4CEH - chains B and X of the 3 polymer chains in the assembly; structure by X-ray diffraction, 3.24 A resolution.

[Chain B]
Name: ATP-dependent helicase/deoxyribonuclease subunit B
Organism: Bacillus subtilis SUBSP. subtilis STR. 168
Notes: EC 3.1.-.-, 3.6.4.12
Reference sequence: P23477 (ADDB_BACSU); residues 1-1166 here = UniProt positions 1-1166
Amino-acid sequence (1166 residues; each row starts with the number of its first residue):
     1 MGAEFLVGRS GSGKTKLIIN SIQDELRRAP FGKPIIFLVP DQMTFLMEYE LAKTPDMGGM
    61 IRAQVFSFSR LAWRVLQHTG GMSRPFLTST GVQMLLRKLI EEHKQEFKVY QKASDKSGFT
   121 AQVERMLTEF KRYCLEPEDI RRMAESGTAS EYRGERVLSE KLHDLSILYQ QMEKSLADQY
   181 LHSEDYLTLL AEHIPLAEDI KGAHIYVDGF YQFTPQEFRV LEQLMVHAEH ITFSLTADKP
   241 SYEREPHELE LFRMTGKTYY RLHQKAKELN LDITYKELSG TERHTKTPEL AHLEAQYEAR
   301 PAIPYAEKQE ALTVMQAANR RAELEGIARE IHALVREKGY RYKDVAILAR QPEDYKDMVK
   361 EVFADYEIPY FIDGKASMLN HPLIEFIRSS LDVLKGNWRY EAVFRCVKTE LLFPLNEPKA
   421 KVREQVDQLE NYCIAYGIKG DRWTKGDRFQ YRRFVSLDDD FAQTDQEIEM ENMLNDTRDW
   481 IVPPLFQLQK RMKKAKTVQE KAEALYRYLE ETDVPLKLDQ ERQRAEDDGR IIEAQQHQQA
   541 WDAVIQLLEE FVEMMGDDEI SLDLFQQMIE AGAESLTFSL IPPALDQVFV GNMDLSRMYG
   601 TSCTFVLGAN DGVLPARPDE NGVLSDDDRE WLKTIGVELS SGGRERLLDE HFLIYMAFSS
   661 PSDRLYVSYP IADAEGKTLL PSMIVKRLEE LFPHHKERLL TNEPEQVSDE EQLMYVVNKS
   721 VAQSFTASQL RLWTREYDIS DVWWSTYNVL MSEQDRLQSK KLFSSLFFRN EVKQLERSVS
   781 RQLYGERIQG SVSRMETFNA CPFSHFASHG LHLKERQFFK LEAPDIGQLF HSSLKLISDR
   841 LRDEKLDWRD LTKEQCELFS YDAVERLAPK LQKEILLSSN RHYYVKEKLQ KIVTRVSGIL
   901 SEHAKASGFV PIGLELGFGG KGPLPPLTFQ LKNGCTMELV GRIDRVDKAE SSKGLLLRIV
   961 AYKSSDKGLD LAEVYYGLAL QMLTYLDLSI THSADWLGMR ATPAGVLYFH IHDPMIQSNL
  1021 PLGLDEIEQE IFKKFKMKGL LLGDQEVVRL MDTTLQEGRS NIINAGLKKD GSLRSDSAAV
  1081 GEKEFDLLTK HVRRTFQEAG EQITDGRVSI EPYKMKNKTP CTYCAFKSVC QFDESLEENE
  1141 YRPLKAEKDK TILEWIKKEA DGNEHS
Disordered / not traced: 1, 147-153, 305-308, 1161-1166
Differences from the reference sequence: variant Asp-843 (Glu in P23477), Glu-844 (Gln in P23477); engineered mutation Ala-961 (Asp in P23477)
Bound ions: 4Fe-4S cluster Fe: Cys-801, Cys-1121, Cys-1124, Cys-1130
Small-molecule neighbours: 4Fe-4S cluster (SF4): Cys-801, Phe-803, Ser-804, Ile-1110, Pro-1112, Cys-1121, Cys-1124, Phe-1126, Lys-1127, Cys-1130, Phe-1132
Swiss-Prot annotation at these positions:
  - binding site (ATP): Ser-10, Gly-11, Lys-14, Thr-15, Lys-16, Thr-236, Arg-283
  - binding site ([4Fe-4S] cluster): Cys-801, Cys-1121, Cys-1124, Cys-1130

[Chain X]
Molecule: 65-nt DNA strand
Sequence (65 nucleotides; numbered 1 to 65; the number before each row is that of its first residue):
     1 TTTTTTTCTA ATGCGAGCAC TGCTATTCCC TAGCAGTGCT CGCATTAGAT TTTGTTTTTT
    61 AGCGG
Disordered / not traced: 1-6, 21-35, 59-65

[Chain B / chain X interface]
Residue-residue contacts (15; chain B residue first):
  Lys-1036(B) / DT45(X)  phosphate contact
  Lys-1036(B) / DT46(X)  salt bridge to the phosphate
  Arg-1059(B) / DT45(X)  sugar contact
  Lys-1068(B) / DC14(X)  salt bridge to the phosphate
  Lys-1068(B) / DG15(X)  phosphate contact
  Lys-1069(B) / DG15(X)  hydrogen bond to the phosphate
  Lys-1069(B) / DA16(X)  salt bridge to the phosphate
  Arg-1074(B) / DG13(X)  base contact
  Arg-1074(B) / DC14(X)  phosphate contact
  Ser-1075(B) / DG13(X)  hydrogen bond to the phosphate
  Ser-1075(B) / DC14(X)  hydrogen bond to the phosphate
  Asp-1076(B) / DG13(X)  sugar contact
  Asn-1117(B) / DT51(X)  base contact
  Lys-1148(B) / DA47(X)  phosphate contact
  Lys-1148(B) / DG48(X)  salt bridge to the phosphate
Also at the interface, not in a pair above, chain B (13 interface residues in all): Lys-677, Lys-1033, Glu-1057, Asn-1064
Also at the interface, not in a pair above, chain X (11 interface residues in all): DA44, DT57

[Summary]
13 residues of chain B face 11 of chain X across their interface, with 3 hydrogen bonds and 4 salt bridges.
Polar pairs include Lys-1069(B)/DG15(X), Ser-1075(B)/DG13(X) and Ser-1075(B)/DC14(X). Ligands of chain B:
4Fe-4S cluster.
Chain B is ATP-dependent helicase/deoxyribonuclease subunit B (Bacillus subtilis SUBSP. subtilis STR. 168) and
chain X is a 65-nt DNA strand; the structure, Crystal structure of AddAB with a forked DNA substrate, was
determined by X-ray diffraction (same publication as 4CEI and 4CEJ).
